PDB entry 9L78 | X-ray diffraction, 2.82 A resolution | chain A

# Chain A
Name: Kinesin-1 heavy chain
Organism: Homo sapiens
UniProt: P33176 (KINH_HUMAN); residue numbers follow UniProt; this construct covers 2-336
Chain sequence (342 residues; row label = number of the first residue in the row; numbers below 1 keep their minus sign (Met-5 is residue -5)):
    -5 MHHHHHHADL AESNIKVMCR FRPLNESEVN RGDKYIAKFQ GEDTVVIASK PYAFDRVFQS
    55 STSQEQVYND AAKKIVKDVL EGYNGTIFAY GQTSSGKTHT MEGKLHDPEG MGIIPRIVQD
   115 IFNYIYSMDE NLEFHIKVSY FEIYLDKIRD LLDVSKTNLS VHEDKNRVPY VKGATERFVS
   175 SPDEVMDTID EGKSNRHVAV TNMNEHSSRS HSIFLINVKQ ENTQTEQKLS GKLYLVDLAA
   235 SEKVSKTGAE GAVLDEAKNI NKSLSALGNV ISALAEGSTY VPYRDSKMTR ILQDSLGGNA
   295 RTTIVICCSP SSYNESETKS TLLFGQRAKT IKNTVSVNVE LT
Disordered / not traced: -5 to 6, 193-198, 241-242, 325-336
Sequence notes: initiating methionine (-5); expression tag (-4 to 1); conflict Ser7 (Cys in P33176), Ala65 (Cys in P33176), Ala168 (Cys in P33176), Ser174 (Cys in P33176), Ala294 (Cys in P33176), Ser330 (Cys in P33176); engineered mutation Ala234 (Gly in P33176)
Reported in the primary citation:
  - conformationally variable residues: Lys323, Thr324
  - mutagenesis - G234A: decreased binding to ADP (citing earlier work)

# Summary
The paper reports that G234A reduces binding to ADP; conformational variability at Lys323 and Thr324.
Chain A is Kinesin-1 heavy chain (Homo sapiens); the structure, Crystal structure of nucleotide-free human
kinesin-1 motor domain (G234A mutant), was determined by X-ray diffraction together with 9L6K, 9L7E and 9L7M
from the same study.
